PDB entry 9E6Q | electron microscopy, 1.95 A resolution | chains 1 and AT of the 40 polymer chains in the assembly

[Chain 1]
Molecule: 23S rRNA
Source organism: Pyrobaculum calidifontis JCM 11548
Sequence (3024 nucleotides; each row starts with the number of its first residue):
     1 UAGGCAAAGC CGCCCGGUGG AUGGCUCGGC UCGGGCGXCG AAGAAGGGCG UGGCAAGCUG
    61 CGAUAAGCCC GGGGUAGCXG CAGGCAGGCU UAGAACCCGG GAUCCCCGAA UGGGGCUUCC
   121 UGCCGGGGCC GAAUAGGCCC CGGCGCCCCG UAAGGGGCGG GAACGCGGGG AAAGGAAACA
   181 UCUUAGUACC CGCAGGAAGG GAAGCCAACA GGGACCCCCU GAGUAGGGGC GACCGAAAGG
   241 GGGAUAGCCC AAACCAAAUC CUCGCGGGAC AACCGUGGGG AGAUGUGGGG CUUGGGCCCG
   301 GGCAACCGCC GGCGGGCGGU AGCCGAAGUG GGCUGGAAUG CCCCGCCGUA GAGGGUGAUA
   361 GCCCCGUAGG CGAAACCGCC CGUGGCGGAG UCCCGGGGUC CCGGAGUACC UCGGCUUAGU
   421 UUUGCCGGGG GAACGCGCCG GCCACUGGCC GGCAAGGCUA AGCACGUCCC GAGUCCGAUA
   481 GCGCACUAGU ACCGUGAGGG AAAGCUGAAA AGAACCCCGG AAGGGGGGUG AAAAGAGCCU
   541 GAAACCGGGC GGCUACAGUG GGGCAGGCCC GAAAGGAUGC CCCCUCCCGA AGGAAACCCC
   601 GGUGACGGGG GAGUACGAGG GAGGGGGUCC AGGGUCUGCC CUUACGUCUA GAAACACGGG
   661 CCGGGGAGUU CACGGCCGUG GCGAGCCUAA GGGGUUCAAC CCCGGAGGCG UAGGGAAACC
   721 GACAGCCCGC AGCGGGGCAA CCCGCGAGGG GCGGGGUCUU AAAGGGCCCG UAGUCACGGC
   781 CGUGAGACCA GAAACCGGGC GAUCUAGCCC UGGGCAGGGU GAAGCGGGGC GAAAGCCCCG
   841 UGGAGGCCCG AAGGGGUUCU GAUGUGCAAA UCGUUCCCAU GACCUGGGGC UAGGGGCAAA
   901 AGACCAAUCA AGCCCGGUGA UAGCUGGUUC CCCCCGAAGC GGGUCUCAGC CCGGCCUCCC
   961 CGGAGGCGGC CGGCGGGGUA GAGUACUGAU CGGGGGUGCG GGAGCCGAAA GGCUCCGGCC
  1021 CCCGGUCAAA CUCCGAACCU GCCAGCGCCG UAGAAGGGGG GAGGCGGGGG CGGUGGGGUA
  1081 AGCCUCCGCU CCGAGACGGG AACAACCGAG ACCGGGGUUA AGGCCCCCAA GUGCGGGCUU
  1141 AGUGUCAAUC UAAAAGGGCG UCCCCCGCCC AAGACAGCGG GGCCGUGGGC CUAACAGCAG
  1201 CCAUCGGCUA AGCAACGCGU AACAGCGGAC CCGCCGAGGC GGGGGGCCCC GAAGAUGUAC
  1261 AGGGACUAAG CCCGCCGCCG AGACCCCGGC CCGCGGGCCG UUGGCCCGCG UGGGGUAGGG
  1321 GGGCGCGGCC GUGGGGCAGA AGCCGGGCCG UGAGGUCCGG UGGACCCGCG GCCGACGAAG
  1381 AUCCCGGCGG UAGUAGCAGC GAAGAGGGGU GAGAAGCCCC UCCGCCGGAA AGGACCAGGG
  1441 UUUCCUGGCA ACUUCAAUAG GCCAGGAGUU AGCCGGUCCU AAGGCGGGGC CUAAUAGGCA
  1501 CCCGCCGAAA GGGAAACGGG UUAAUAUUCC CGUGCCGCGG GGGUAGGUUC UGCGGCAACG
  1561 CAGGCCCCGU CCCCGACGCC UCGGGAUAGG GCGGGCGGGA CUGCCGUCCC GCUUAACCGU
  1621 CGAAGGCCGG GGAGUGCCGU AAUGGCGAGA ACCGGCCGAA GGCGGGAAUA GCCGGGGGUU
  1681 UCCCCGGUCC GCCCGACUCC UGGGGCCCGU GAAAAGGGGA CGGGGAACGA GCCCCCGCGC
  1741 CCGUACCGAG AACCGACGCA GGUGCUCCUG GGUGAGAAGC CCAAGGCGGC UCGGGUGACC
  1801 CCGGGCCAGG GAACUCGGCA AAUUGGCCCC GUAACUUCGG GAGAAGGGGU GCCUGCGGUC
  1861 UUGGGGUAUA CCCCCGGGAC CGCAGGUCGC AGUGGCAAGG GGGACCUGAC UGUUUAACAA
  1921 AAACAUAGGU CCCCGCGAGC CCGUAAGGGU GUGUACGGGG GCUGAAUCCU GGCCACUGGC
  1981 GGUACGUGAX CCCCGGGUAC AACCGGGCGA XGCGCXGCUG AAGGCCGGGG GUAACUCUGA
  2041 CCCUCUUAAG GUAGCXAAXU GCCUUGCCGG GUAAGUUCCG GCGUGCAUGA AUGGAUCAAC
  2101 GAGGUCCCCA CUGUCCCGGC CCGGGGCCCG GCGAACCCAC CUCCAGGUGC ACAGUCCUGG
  2161 GACCCCCGAC GGGGCGAGAA GUCCCUAUGG AGCUUCACAG CAGCCUGUCG UUGCGGGGGG
  2221 GCGGGGGGUG CAGAGCGUAG GUGGGAGCGA UGAAACGGGG UCUCCGGGCC CCGUGGAUGC
  2281 GACCCUGGAA CACCACCCAC UCUCCGCCCC UCCGCUUACC CGCCGCAAGG CGGGGACAGC
  2341 GGCAGGCGGG CUGUUCGGCU GGGGCGGCAC ACCCCUGAAA AGAUAUCGGG GGUGCCCAAA
  2401 GCUCGGCUCA GGCGGGUCAG AAAUCCGCCG UAGAGUGUAA GGGCAAAAGC CGGGCUGACU
  2461 GGGCCCUUGA ACGCAAGGGG CCCAGGCGGG AAACCGGGGC CUAGAGAACG CUCGUGCCCC
  2521 CACCAGUGGG GGCCGGGCAU GACAGAAAAG UUACCCUAGG AAUAACCGGC UCGUCGCGGG
  2581 UGAGAGUCCC CAUCGACCCC GCGGUUUGGU ACCCAGACGU CGUCUCUUCC CAUCCUGGCG
  2641 GUGCAGCAGC CGCCAAGGGU GGGGCUGCCC GCCCAUUAAA GGGGAACGUG XGAUGGGUUC
  2701 AGACCGUCGC GAGACAGGUC GGUCUCUACC UGUCGGGGGC GCUGGCCGCC UGAGGGGAAG
  2761 GUGCCCUCAG UACGAGAGGA ACGGGGCGCC GCGGCCUCUA GUGUACCGGU UGUCCGGCAG
  2821 GGCACUGCCG GGCAGCCACG CCGUGGGGGA UAACCGCUGA AAGCAUCUAA GCGGGAAGCC
  2881 CUCCCCGAGA CGAGGCGGCC GUUGCCCUGG GGGCAACCCC GGGGCACGAG GGCUCCXGUA
  2941 GAAGACGGGG UUGAUGGGGG GGCGGUGUAA CCCCCGAGGG UUUCCCGAGG GGAGAGCCGG
  3001 CCCCUCCCAA UCGCCCGAGC GUXC
Not modelled in the structure: 996-1019, 1178-1233, 2032-2040, 2218-2310
Modified / non-standard residues: 5MC (5-methylcytidine-5'-monophosphate) at position 38, B8T (4-methyl, cytidine-5'-monophosphate) at position 79, OMC (o2'-methylycytidine-5'-monophosphate) at position 492, OMC (o2'-methylycytidine-5'-monophosphate) at position 493, OMC (o2'-methylycytidine-5'-monophosphate) at position 673, OMC (o2'-methylycytidine-5'-monophosphate) at position 872, OMU (o2'-methyluridine 5'-monophosphate) at position 875, OMG (o2'-methylguanosine-5'-monophosphate) at position 902, OMU (o2'-methyluridine 5'-monophosphate) at position 908, OMC (o2'-methylycytidine-5'-monophosphate) at position 1816, PSU (pseudouridine-5'-monophosphate) at position 1911, OMG (o2'-methylguanosine-5'-monophosphate) at position 1947, OMG (o2'-methylguanosine-5'-monophosphate) at position 1949, OMG (o2'-methylguanosine-5'-monophosphate) at position 1957, OMG (o2'-methylguanosine-5'-monophosphate) at position 1971, OMC (o2'-methylycytidine-5'-monophosphate) at position 1976, PSU (pseudouridine-5'-monophosphate) at position 1987, A2M (2'-O-methyladenosine 5'-(dihydrogen phosphate)) at position 1990, A2M (2'-O-methyladenosine 5'-(dihydrogen phosphate)) at position 2011, 4AC (N(4)-acetylcytidine-5'-monophosphate) at position 2016, OMG (o2'-methylguanosine-5'-monophosphate) at position 2017, OMC (o2'-methylycytidine-5'-monophosphate) at position 2018, PSU (pseudouridine-5'-monophosphate) at position 2044, 5MC (5-methylcytidine-5'-monophosphate) at position 2056, A2M (2'-O-methyladenosine 5'-(dihydrogen phosphate)) at position 2059, OMG (o2'-methylguanosine-5'-monophosphate) at position 2066, OMG (o2'-methylguanosine-5'-monophosphate) at position 2071, OMU (o2'-methyluridine 5'-monophosphate) at position 2077, OMU (o2'-methyluridine 5'-monophosphate) at position 2088, OMG (o2'-methylguanosine-5'-monophosphate) at position 2103, OMG (o2'-methylguanosine-5'-monophosphate) at position 2104, OMC (o2'-methylycytidine-5'-monophosphate) at position 2115, OMC (o2'-methylycytidine-5'-monophosphate) at position 2116, OMC (o2'-methylycytidine-5'-monophosphate) at position 2143, OMU (o2'-methyluridine 5'-monophosphate) at position 2155, OMG (o2'-methylguanosine-5'-monophosphate) at position 2176, OMG (o2'-methylguanosine-5'-monophosphate) at position 2362, OMG (o2'-methylguanosine-5'-monophosphate) at position 2366, OMG (o2'-methylguanosine-5'-monophosphate) at position 2388, OMU (o2'-methyluridine 5'-monophosphate) at position 2408, OMG (o2'-methylguanosine-5'-monophosphate) at position 2537, OMC (o2'-methylycytidine-5'-monophosphate) at position 2538, OMC (o2'-methylycytidine-5'-monophosphate) at position 2555, PSU (pseudouridine-5'-monophosphate) at position 2571, OMU (o2'-methyluridine 5'-monophosphate) at position 2574, OMG (o2'-methylguanosine-5'-monophosphate) at position 2601, PSU (pseudouridine-5'-monophosphate) at position 2607, OMG (o2'-methylguanosine-5'-monophosphate) at position 2608, PSU (pseudouridine-5'-monophosphate) at position 2610, OMU (o2'-methyluridine 5'-monophosphate) at position 2623, OMC (o2'-methylycytidine-5'-monophosphate) at position 2624, PSU (pseudouridine-5'-monophosphate) at position 2625, OMU (o2'-methyluridine 5'-monophosphate) at position 2628, OMU (o2'-methyluridine 5'-monophosphate) at position 2666, OMG (o2'-methylguanosine-5'-monophosphate) at position 2667, A2M (2'-O-methyladenosine 5'-(dihydrogen phosphate)) at position 2691, UR3 (3-methyluridine-5'-monophoshate) at position 2698, OMC (o2'-methylycytidine-5'-monophosphate) at position 2704, OMU (o2'-methyluridine 5'-monophosphate) at position 2707, OMC (o2'-methylycytidine-5'-monophosphate) at position 2720, OMU (o2'-methyluridine 5'-monophosphate) at position 2851, OMC (o2'-methylycytidine-5'-monophosphate) at position 2884, OMC (o2'-methylycytidine-5'-monophosphate) at position 2885, B8T (4-methyl, cytidine-5'-monophosphate) at position 2937, G7M (N7-methyl-guanosine-5'-monophosphate) at position 3023
Bound ions: Mg2+ site 1: A7, A8; Mg2+ site 2 near G24 (its only coordinating residue here); Mg2+ site 3 near U111 (its only coordinating residue here); Mg2+ site 4 near A173 (its only coordinating residue here); Mg2+ site 5: A173, U2354; Mg2+ site 6: A178, C179; Mg2+ site 7: C179, G2190; Mg2+ site 8 near G186 (its only coordinating residue here); Mg2+ site 9 near A198 (its only coordinating residue here); Mg2+ site 10 near G199 (its only coordinating residue here); Mg2+ site 11: G223, G235 (shared with 1 residue of chain AH); Mg2+ site 12 near U286 (its only coordinating residue here); 119 more Mg2+ sites not listed
Ligand contacts:
  - spermine (SPM), molecule 1: G24, G336, A337, A358, C505, U506, G507, A508, A531, C539, C1337, G1363, A1364
  - spermine (SPM), molecule 2: A41, G43, U111, G112, C144, G145, C146, G155, G156, G157, C158
  - spermine (SPM), molecule 3: U121, G122, C123, C138, C139, C140, C1740, C1741
  - spermine (SPM), molecule 4: G167, G168, G169, G170, G186, C415
  - spermine (SPM), molecule 5: A177, A178, C179, C230, G231, U2188, A2508, C2509, A2546
  - spermine (SPM), molecule 6: C182, U183, U184, A185, G186, G227, G228, U416, U417, G419, U420
  - spermine (SPM), molecule 7: G200, G201, A202, A454, A455, G456, G457, C458, U459
  - spermine (SPM), molecule 8: G226, G227, G228, C230, U420, U422, A2522
  - spermine (SPM), molecule 9: G351, A352, G353, G354, G355, U356, A360, G361
  - spermine (SPM), molecule 10: G413, G414, C2201, C2343, A2344
  - spermine (SPM), molecule 11: G494, U495, G496, U803, A906, A907, C1754, G1755
  - spermine (SPM), molecule 12: C515, C516, C517, C518, G519, G523, G524, G525, G526, G527
  - spermine (SPM), molecule 13: G589, A590, A591, G592, G593, G613, U614, A615, C616, G617
  - spermine (SPM), molecule 14: U642, U643, A1096, C1097, G1098, A1102, C1103, A1104, C2156, C2157
  - spermine (SPM), molecule 15: A644, C645, A654, C655, A656, C657, G658, G659, A2177, G2178, A2179, A2180, G2616, A2617
  - spermine (SPM), molecule 16: A650, G1068, G1069, G1070, C1083, C1084, C2612
  - spermine (SPM), molecule 17: G715, A716, G766, A2508, C2509, C2534
  - spermine (SPM), molecule 18: C781, G782, C951, A1062, G1063, G1064, G1319
  - spermine (SPM), molecule 19: G791, G916, G917, U918, G919, A920
  - spermine (SPM), molecule 20: C808, C809, C810, U811, G812, G813, U885, G886, G887, G888, G889
  - spermine (SPM), molecule 21: C849, G1825, G1826, C1827, G1843, A1844, A1898, G1899
  - spermine (SPM), molecule 22: G854, G855, G856, G1750, G1761, G1762, U1763, C1765
  - spermine (SPM), molecule 23: G856, U857, U858, C859, U871, G873, U874, A1916, A1917
  - spermine (SPM), molecule 24: U857, U858, A1920, A1921, OMG_2103, OMG_2104, U2105, G2721, G2722
  - spermine (SPM), molecule 25: G866, C867, A868, U1453, U1454, C1757
  - spermine (SPM), molecule 26: C934, C935, G936, U1316, A1317, G1318, G1319, G1320, G1321
  - spermine (SPM), molecule 27: U979, A980, G981, A982, A1029, U1032, C1034, G1035, G2377, A2378, A2379
  - spermine (SPM), molecule 28: G1123, C1124, C1125, C1126, C1127, U1145, A1259, C1260, A1261, G1262, G1263, G1264, A1265
  - spermine (SPM), molecule 29: U1394, A1395, C1800, G2125, G2126, C2127, C2128, C2167, G2168, A2169, C2170, A2728
  - spermine (SPM), molecule 30: A1398, G1793, G1795, U1796, G1797, G2124, G2125, G2126
  - spermine (SPM), molecule 31: G1399, C1400, A1402, A1403, A1430, G1750, C1787, G1789, C1790
  - spermine (SPM), molecule 32: G1428, G1770, G1771, G1772, U1773, G1774
  - spermine (SPM), molecule 33: U1492, A1493, G2203, G2341, G2342
  - spermine (SPM), molecule 34: A1588, G1589, U1614, A1615, C1663, G1664, G1665, G1666
  - spermine (SPM), molecule 35: U1710, G1711, A1712, A1713
  - spermine (SPM), molecule 36: C1806, C1807, U2802, G2803, C2829, G2830, G2831, G2832
  - spermine (SPM), molecule 37: U1850, G1851, C1852, A1884, G1885, G1886, U1887, C1888, G1889, G1892
  - spermine (SPM), molecule 38: U1907, G1908, U1963, G1964, U2092, G2093, G2094, A2095, U2096, OMC_2704, C2705
  - spermine (SPM), molecule 39: A1938, G1939, C1940, G1948, OMG_1949, U1950, G1951
  - spermine (SPM), molecule 40: OMC_2115, OMC_2116, C2117, G2118
  - spermine (SPM), molecule 41: C2464, C2465, U2467, U2468, G2469, A2475, A2476, G2477, G2478, G2479, G2480
  - spermine (SPM), molecule 42: C2621, G2622, OMU_2623, A2685, G2688, U2689, G2690, A2693, U2694
  - spermine (SPM), molecule 43: G2661, G2662, A2680, G2681, G2682, G2683
  - spermine (SPM), molecule 44: G2755, G2756, G2757, A2759, C2880
  - spermine (SPM), molecule 45: G2760, G2761, U2762, G2763, C2787, G2788, C2789, G2845
  - spermine (SPM), molecule 46: A2954, U2955, G2956, G2957, G2958, G2959, G2960, C3003, C3004, U3005

[Chain AT]
Protein: Large ribosomal subunit protein uL22
Source organism: Pyrobaculum calidifontis JCM 11548
UniProt: A3MTL6 (RL22_PYRCJ); residue numbers follow UniProt; this construct covers 1-184
Sequence (184 residues; each row starts with the number of its first residue):
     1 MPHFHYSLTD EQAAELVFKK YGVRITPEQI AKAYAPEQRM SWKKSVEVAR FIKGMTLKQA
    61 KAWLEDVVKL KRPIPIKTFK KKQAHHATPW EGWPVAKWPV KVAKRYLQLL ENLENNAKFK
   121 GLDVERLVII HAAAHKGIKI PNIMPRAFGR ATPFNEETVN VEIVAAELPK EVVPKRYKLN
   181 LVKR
Not modelled in the structure: 1
Bound ions: Mg2+: Glu-156 (shared with G2133(1) of chain 1)
Ligand contacts: spermine (SPM): Met-144, Pro-145, Arg-146, Ala-147

[How chain 1 and chain AT interact]
Contacting residue pairs (207; chain 1 residue first):
  A6(1) with Val-182(AT), hydrogen bond to the sugar; Lys-183(AT), base contact
  A7(1) with Lys-77(AT), hydrogen bond to the phosphate; Trp-93(AT), sugar contact; Val-182(AT), sugar contact
  A8(1) with Arg-50(AT), salt bridge to the phosphate; Lys-77(AT), salt bridge to the phosphate; Lys-80(AT), hydrogen bond to the phosphate; Trp-93(AT), sugar contact
  G9(1) with Thr-78(AT), phosphate contact; Lys-80(AT), salt bridge to the phosphate
  C15(1) with Tyr-6(AT), sugar contact; Ser-7(AT), hydrogen bond to the sugar
  G16(1) with His-5(AT), hydrogen bond to the sugar; Tyr-6(AT), sugar contact; Ser-7(AT), sugar contact; His-135(AT), hydrogen bond to the base
  G17(1) with Phe-4(AT), phosphate contact; His-5(AT), salt bridge to the phosphate; His-135(AT), sugar contact; Lys-136(AT), hydrogen bond to the sugar; Gly-137(AT), sugar contact; Asn-160(AT), hydrogen bond to the sugar
  U18(1) with Phe-4(AT), phosphate contact; Lys-136(AT), sugar contact; Gly-137(AT), sugar contact; Ile-138(AT), phosphate contact
  G19(1) with Ile-138(AT), phosphate contact
  A513(1) with His-3(AT), hydrogen bond to the base
  C516(1) with Phe-119(AT), base contact
  C517(1) with Asn-115(AT), hydrogen bond to the sugar; Phe-119(AT), sugar contact
  C518(1) with Asn-112(AT), hydrogen bond to the base; Asn-115(AT), hydrogen bond to the sugar
  G519(1) with Glu-111(AT), sugar contact
  G520(1) with Arg-105(AT), hydrogen bond to the base; Gln-108(AT), hydrogen bond to the base
  A521(1) with Arg-105(AT), hydrogen bond to the base; Gln-108(AT), hydrogen bond to the base
  A522(1) with Gln-38(AT), hydrogen bond to the base; Arg-105(AT), hydrogen bond to the base
  G523(1) with Pro-36(AT), sugar contact; Asn-112(AT), base contact
  G524(1) with Pro-2(AT), phosphate contact; Tyr-6(AT), phosphate contact; Ala-33(AT), sugar contact; Tyr-34(AT), hydrogen bond to the sugar; Pro-36(AT), sugar contact; Asn-112(AT), hydrogen bond to the sugar; Asn-115(AT), base contact; Asn-116(AT), hydrogen bond to the base
  G525(1) with Tyr-6(AT), hydrogen bond to the phosphate; Lys-32(AT), sugar contact; Asn-116(AT), hydrogen bond to the sugar; Phe-119(AT), base contact
  G526(1) with Lys-32(AT), phosphate contact; Phe-119(AT), sugar contact
  A533(1) with His-3(AT), sugar contact
  G535(1) with His-3(AT), sugar contact
  A536(1) with Pro-2(AT), phosphate contact
  G537(1) with Pro-2(AT), base contact; Glu-37(AT), hydrogen bond to the base; Ile-138(AT), base contact
  C546(1) with Trp-42(AT), sugar contact; Lys-136(AT), sugar contact
  G547(1) with Ser-7(AT), hydrogen bond to the base; Val-46(AT), phosphate contact; Phe-79(AT), phosphate contact; Ala-133(AT), sugar contact; Ala-134(AT), hydrogen bond to the sugar; His-135(AT), base contact
  G548(1) with Lys-53(AT), hydrogen bond to the phosphate; His-131(AT), hydrogen bond to the sugar; Ala-133(AT), sugar contact
  G549(1) with Lys-53(AT), salt bridge to the phosphate
  C550(1) with Lys-19(AT), salt bridge to the phosphate
  U865(1) with Arg-146(AT), sugar contact; Ala-147(AT), phosphate contact; Phe-148(AT), sugar contact; Arg-150(AT), hydrogen bond to the sugar
  G866(1) with Arg-146(AT), salt bridge to the phosphate; Ala-147(AT), hydrogen bond to the phosphate; Phe-148(AT), base contact
  A868(1) with Arg-146(AT), phosphate contact; Ala-147(AT), phosphate contact
  A869(1) with Ala-147(AT), phosphate contact; Phe-148(AT), hydrogen bond to the phosphate; Gly-149(AT), phosphate contact
  C1388(1) with Lys-139(AT), phosphate contact
  G1389(1) with Lys-136(AT), phosphate contact; Lys-139(AT), salt bridge to the phosphate
  U1391(1) with Lys-81(AT), phosphate contact
  A1392(1) with Lys-43(AT), hydrogen bond to the sugar; Lys-81(AT), salt bridge to the phosphate; Lys-82(AT), salt bridge to the phosphate
  G1393(1) with Ser-41(AT), hydrogen bond to the base; Trp-42(AT), hydrogen bond to the base; Lys-43(AT), salt bridge to the phosphate; Phe-79(AT), phosphate contact; Lys-80(AT), phosphate contact; Lys-81(AT), hydrogen bond to the phosphate; Gln-83(AT), sugar contact
  U1394(1) with Lys-82(AT), sugar contact; Gln-83(AT), phosphate contact
  A1450(1) with Arg-39(AT), hydrogen bond to the phosphate
  A1451(1) with Arg-39(AT), salt bridge to the phosphate
  U1453(1) with Asn-142(AT), hydrogen bond to the phosphate
  U1454(1) with Met-144(AT), base contact; Phe-154(AT), base contact
  A1756(1) with Pro-145(AT), base contact; Arg-146(AT), hydrogen bond to the base; Gly-149(AT), base contact; Arg-150(AT), hydrogen bond to the base; Ala-151(AT), base contact
  C1757(1) with Pro-145(AT), base contact
  C2128(1) with Ala-84(AT), sugar contact; His-86(AT), hydrogen bond to the phosphate
  C2129(1) with His-86(AT), salt bridge to the phosphate; Lys-97(AT), salt bridge to the phosphate; Trp-98(AT), phosphate contact
  G2130(1) with Lys-97(AT), salt bridge to the phosphate; Trp-98(AT), hydrogen bond to the phosphate; Val-100(AT), phosphate contact
  G2131(1) with Lys-44(AT), salt bridge to the phosphate; Pro-99(AT), phosphate contact; Val-100(AT), hydrogen bond to the phosphate; Lys-101(AT), hydrogen bond to the phosphate
  C2132(1) with Lys-101(AT), salt bridge to the phosphate; Phe-154(AT), sugar contact
  G2133(1) with Phe-154(AT), sugar contact; Asn-155(AT), hydrogen bond to the phosphate; Glu-156(AT), phosphate contact
  A2134(1) with Arg-146(AT), hydrogen bond to the base; Thr-152(AT), hydrogen bond to the sugar; Pro-153(AT), hydrogen bond to the sugar; Asn-155(AT), hydrogen bond to the phosphate
  A2135(1) with Arg-150(AT), hydrogen bond to the sugar; Thr-152(AT), sugar contact; Pro-153(AT), phosphate contact
  C2166(1) with Lys-80(AT), sugar contact; His-85(AT), hydrogen bond to the sugar
  C2167(1) with Lys-80(AT), phosphate contact; Lys-81(AT), phosphate contact; Lys-82(AT), hydrogen bond to the phosphate; Gln-83(AT), sugar contact; His-85(AT), sugar contact
  G2168(1) with Lys-82(AT), phosphate contact
  U2727(1) with Arg-146(AT), hydrogen bond to the base
  C2729(1) with Lys-82(AT), salt bridge to the phosphate
  C2730(1) with Lys-81(AT), salt bridge to the phosphate
  G2736(1) with His-85(AT), base contact
  G2737(1) with His-85(AT), hydrogen bond to the sugar
  G2738(1) with Gly-92(AT), hydrogen bond to the sugar; Trp-93(AT), sugar contact; Pro-94(AT), sugar contact
  G2739(1) with Gly-92(AT), sugar contact; Val-182(AT), phosphate contact
  C2740(1) with Val-182(AT), phosphate contact
  C2906(1) with Glu-171(AT), sugar contact
  C2907(1) with Glu-171(AT), sugar contact; Val-172(AT), base contact
  U2908(1) with Gly-22(AT), hydrogen bond to the sugar; Val-23(AT), sugar contact
  G2909(1) with Phe-18(AT), sugar contact
  G2921(1) with Gly-22(AT), base contact
  G2922(1) with Lys-19(AT), sugar contact; Lys-20(AT), hydrogen bond to the sugar; Tyr-21(AT), hydrogen bond to the base; Gly-22(AT), hydrogen bond to the sugar; Val-172(AT), base contact
  G2923(1) with Lys-20(AT), sugar contact; Tyr-21(AT), sugar contact; Glu-171(AT), hydrogen bond to the base; Val-172(AT), hydrogen bond to the sugar
  G2924(1) with Glu-171(AT), sugar contact; Val-172(AT), sugar contact; Val-173(AT), sugar contact; Pro-174(AT), phosphate contact; Lys-175(AT), phosphate contact; Lys-178(AT), phosphate contact
  C2925(1) with Lys-175(AT), hydrogen bond to the phosphate; Arg-176(AT), phosphate contact; Lys-178(AT), salt bridge to the phosphate
  G2931(1) with Glu-91(AT), hydrogen bond to the base
  G2932(1) with Pro-89(AT), base contact
  C2933(1) with Thr-88(AT), sugar contact; Pro-89(AT), sugar contact
  A2943(1) with Ala-84(AT), sugar contact; His-85(AT), hydrogen bond to the sugar; His-86(AT), sugar contact
  G2944(1) with His-85(AT), phosphate contact; His-86(AT), salt bridge to the phosphate
  A2945(1) with Ala-87(AT), phosphate contact
  C3014(1) with Arg-72(AT), hydrogen bond to the sugar; Tyr-177(AT), phosphate contact
  C3015(1) with Pro-89(AT), sugar contact; Arg-176(AT), salt bridge to the phosphate; Tyr-177(AT), hydrogen bond to the phosphate; Leu-179(AT), sugar contact
  C3016(1) with Glu-91(AT), sugar contact; Tyr-177(AT), phosphate contact; Lys-178(AT), phosphate contact; Leu-179(AT), hydrogen bond to the phosphate; Asn-180(AT), hydrogen bond to the phosphate
  G3017(1) with Asn-180(AT), hydrogen bond to the phosphate; Lys-183(AT), salt bridge to the phosphate
  A3018(1) with Lys-183(AT), salt bridge to the phosphate
Interface residues without a listed pair, chain 1 (92 interface residues in all): A555, G1390, G1396, C1452, A1456, C2136, U2934
Interface residues without a listed pair, chain AT (104 interface residues in all): Leu-8, Arg-24, Met-40, Leu-70, Val-95, Ala-96, Val-102, Ala-132, Ile-140, Ile-143, Glu-157, Glu-162, Pro-169

[Overview]
The interface between chain 1 and chain AT involves 92 residues on one side and 104 on the other, with 68
hydrogen bonds and 24 salt bridges. Polar contacts include G16(1)/His-135(AT), A513(1)/His-3(AT) and
C518(1)/Asn-112(AT). One spermine molecule is bound between chain 1 and chain AT.
Here chain 1 is 23S rRNA and chain AT is Large ribosomal subunit protein uL22, both from Pyrobaculum
calidifontis JCM 11548. Entry 9E6Q (Cryo-EM structure of the Pyrobaculum calidifontis 50S ribosomal subunit in
complex with Dri) was determined by electron microscopy.
